4AWX - chains A and B; structure by X-ray diffraction, 2.30 A resolution.

Chain A:
Protein: Ferrous iron transport protein B
Organism: Klebsiella pneumoniae
Notes: fragment: n-terminal intracellular domain, residues 1-267
UniProtKB: C4X1R9 (C4X1R9_KLEPN); residues 1-267 here = UniProt positions 1-267
Amino-acid sequence (267 residues; each row starts with the number of its first residue):
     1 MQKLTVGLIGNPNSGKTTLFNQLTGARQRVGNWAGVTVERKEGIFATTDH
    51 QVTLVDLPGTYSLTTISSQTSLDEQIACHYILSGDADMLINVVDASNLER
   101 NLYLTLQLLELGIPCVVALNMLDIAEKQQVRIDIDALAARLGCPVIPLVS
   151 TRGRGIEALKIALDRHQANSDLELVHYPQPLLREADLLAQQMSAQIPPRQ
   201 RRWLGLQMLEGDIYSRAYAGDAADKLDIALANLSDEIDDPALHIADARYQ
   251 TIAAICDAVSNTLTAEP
Unresolved in the structure: 1, 67-69, 126-129, 261-267
Bound ions: Ni2+ site 1 near His50 (its only coordinating residue here); Ni2+ site 2: His79, His176; Ni2+ site 3 near His243 (its only coordinating residue here)

Chain B:
Protein: Ferrous iron transport protein C
Organism: Klebsiella pneumoniae
UniProtKB: B5XTS6 (FEOC_KLEP3); residues 1-75 here correspond to UniProt positions 5-79 (UniProt number = residue number + 4)
Amino-acid sequence (84 residues; row label = number of the first residue in the row; numbers below 1 keep their minus sign (Pro-3 is residue -3)):
    -3 PLGSMASLMEVRDMLALQGRMEAKQLSARLQTPQPLIDAMLERMEAMGKV
    47 VRISETSEGCLSGSCKSCPEGKAACRQEWWALRL
Unresolved in the structure: 52-72
Sequence notes: expression tag (-3 to 0, 80); conflict Gln27 (Arg in B5XTS6), Arg72 (Gln in B5XTS6)

Chain A / chain B interface:
Residue-residue contacts (26):
  Ser62(A) - Arg39(B)  hydrogen bond
  Ile66(A) - Ala42(B)
  Glu99(A) - Pro31(B)
  Glu99(A) - Ala35(B)
  Arg100(A) - Glu38(B)  salt bridge
  Tyr103(A) - Arg39(B)
  His176(A) - Pro-3(B)
  Asp238(A) - Arg8(B)  salt bridge
  Asp239(A) - Arg8(B)
  Asp239(A) - Lys45(B)  salt bridge
  Ala241(A) - Met43(B)
  Leu242(A) - Leu4(B)  hydrophobic
  Leu242(A) - Met5(B)
  Leu242(A) - Arg8(B)
  His243(A) - Met5(B)
  Ala245(A) - Leu4(B)  hydrophobic
  Ala245(A) - Met43(B)  hydrophobic
  Asp246(A) - Ser3(B)  hydrogen bond
  Asp246(A) - Leu4(B)  hydrogen bond (side chain-backbone)
  Asp246(A) - Met5(B)
  Tyr249(A) - Ala35(B)
  Tyr249(A) - Arg39(B)
  Gln250(A) - Leu-2(B)
  Gln250(A) - Ala2(B)
  Thr251(A) - Leu-2(B)
  Ala253(A) - Leu32(B)  hydrophobic
Other interface residues (no listed pair), chain A (20 interface residues in all): Tyr61, Thr64, Glu210
Other interface residues (no listed pair), chain B (18 interface residues in all): Met1, Met36, Met40

In short:
Chain A and chain B form an interface of 20 and 18 residues respectively; the contacts include 3 hydrogen
bonds and 3 salt bridges. Polar pairs include Arg100(A)-Glu38(B), Asp238(A)-Arg8(B) and Asp239(A)-Lys45(B).
His79(A) and His176(A) coordinate Ni2+ site 2.
Here chain A is Ferrous iron transport protein B and chain B is Ferrous iron transport protein C, both from
Klebsiella pneumoniae. Entry 4AWX (Moonlighting functions of FeoC in the regulation of ferrous iron transport
in Feo) was determined by X-ray diffraction.
